Entry 6X62 (electron microscopy, 3.50 A resolution); this record covers chains AD and Ad of the 117 polymer chains in the assembly.

# Chain AD (and Ad)
Protein: DotD
Source organism: Legionella pneumophila
Notes: chain Ad of this document is another copy of the same molecule, construct and numbering; everything in this record applies to it too
UniProtKB: O52183 (O52183_LEGPN); residues 1-163 here = UniProt positions 1-163
Amino-acid sequence (163 residues; each row starts with the number of its first residue):
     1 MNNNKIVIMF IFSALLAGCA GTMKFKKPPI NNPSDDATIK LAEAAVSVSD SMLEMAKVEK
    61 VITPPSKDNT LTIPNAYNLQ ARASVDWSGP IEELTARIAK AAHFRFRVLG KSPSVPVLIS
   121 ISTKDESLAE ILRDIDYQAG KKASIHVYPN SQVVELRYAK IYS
Not modelled in the structure: 1-24, 160-163 (chain Ad: 1-23, 162-163)

# How chain AD and chain Ad interact
Pairs across the interface (69):
  Ser34(AD) - Asn31(Ad)
  Ser34(AD) - Asn32(Ad)  hydrogen bond
  Asp35(AD) - Asn32(Ad)
  Asp35(AD) - Pro33(Ad)
  Asp35(AD) - Ser34(Ad)  hydrogen bond (side chain-backbone)
  Asp36(AD) - Asn31(Ad)
  Asp36(AD) - Asn32(Ad)
  Asp36(AD) - Ser34(Ad)  hydrogen bond
  Ala37(AD) - Ser34(Ad)
  Ala37(AD) - Thr38(Ad)
  Ala37(AD) - Ile39(Ad)  hydrophobic
  Ala37(AD) - Ala42(Ad)
  Thr38(AD) - Thr38(Ad)
  Lys40(AD) - Ala42(Ad)
  Lys40(AD) - Val46(Ad)
  Leu41(AD) - Ala42(Ad)
  Leu41(AD) - Ala45(Ad)  hydrophobic
  Ala44(AD) - Ala45(Ad)
  Ser47(AD) - Ser49(Ad)
  Val48(AD) - Ser49(Ad)
  Ser51(AD) - Met52(Ad)  hydrogen bond (side chain-backbone)
  Ser51(AD) - Leu53(Ad)
  Ser51(AD) - Ala56(Ad)
  Met52(AD) - Met52(Ad)  hydrophobic
  Leu53(AD) - Asp134(Ad)
  Leu53(AD) - Tyr137(Ad)  hydrophobic
  Glu54(AD) - Ala56(Ad)
  Met55(AD) - Met55(Ad)  hydrophobic
  Met55(AD) - Glu59(Ad)
  Ala56(AD) - Tyr137(Ad)
  Lys57(AD) - Pro65(Ad)
  Lys57(AD) - Tyr137(Ad)
  Val58(AD) - Glu59(Ad)
  Val58(AD) - Lys60(Ad)
  Val58(AD) - Thr63(Ad)
  Val58(AD) - Pro65(Ad)  hydrophobic
  Glu59(AD) - Glu59(Ad)
  Lys60(AD) - Asp136(Ad)
  Lys60(AD) - Tyr137(Ad)
  Lys60(AD) - Ala139(Ad)  hydrogen bond (side chain-backbone)
  Lys60(AD) - Gly140(Ad)
  Lys60(AD) - Lys141(Ad)
  Lys60(AD) - Ala143(Ad)  hydrogen bond (side chain-backbone)
  Lys60(AD) - Ser144(Ad)  hydrogen bond
  Val61(AD) - Lys67(Ad)
  Ile62(AD) - Lys67(Ad)  hydrogen bond (backbone-side chain)
  Ile62(AD) - Asp68(Ad)
  Ile62(AD) - Leu71(Ad)  hydrophobic
  Ile62(AD) - Thr72(Ad)
  Pro64(AD) - Leu71(Ad)  hydrophobic
  Pro65(AD) - Leu71(Ad)
  Ser120(AD) - Lys111(Ad)
  Glu130(AD) - Arg105(Ad)  salt bridge
  Glu130(AD) - Arg107(Ad)  salt bridge
  Arg133(AD) - Arg107(Ad)
  Arg133(AD) - Leu109(Ad)
  Arg133(AD) - Tyr148(Ad)  hydrogen bond
  Arg133(AD) - Glu155(Ad)  salt bridge
  Arg133(AD) - Arg157(Ad)
  Asp134(AD) - Val108(Ad)
  Asp134(AD) - Leu109(Ad)
  Asp134(AD) - Gly110(Ad)
  Tyr137(AD) - Leu109(Ad)
  Tyr137(AD) - Gly110(Ad)
  Tyr137(AD) - Arg157(Ad)
  Tyr137(AD) - Tyr158(Ad)  hydrogen bond (side chain-backbone)
  Tyr137(AD) - Lys160(Ad)
  Gln138(AD) - Gly110(Ad)
  Gln138(AD) - Lys111(Ad)
Other interface residues (no listed pair), chain AD (34 interface residues in all): Thr63, Asp68, Thr70, Gly140
Other interface residues (no listed pair), chain Ad (43 interface residues in all): Leu41, Asn69

# In short
Chain AD and chain Ad form an interface of 34 and 43 residues respectively; the contacts include 10 hydrogen
bonds and 3 salt bridges. Polar pairs include Glu130(AD)-Arg105(Ad), Glu130(AD)-Arg107(Ad) and
Arg133(AD)-Glu155(Ad).
Chain AD and chain Ad are both DotD (Legionella pneumophila); the structure, Legionella pneumophila Dot T4SS
OMC, was determined by electron microscopy, deposited together with 6X66, 6X64 and 6X65.
